Entry 4AX9 (X-ray diffraction, 1.90 A resolution); this record covers chains H and L of the 3 polymer chains in the assembly.

Chain H:
Protein: Prothrombin
From: Homo sapiens
Notes: EC 3.4.21.5; fragment: thrombin heavy chain, residues 364-620
UniProtKB: P00734 (THRB_HUMAN); the construct lacks a stretch of the UniProt sequence and is renumbered around it, so the offset changes along the chain: 16-36 = UniProt 364-384; 37-60 = UniProt 386-409; 61-77 = UniProt 419-435; 78-97 = UniProt 437-456; 7 more segments
Chain sequence (257 residues; numbered 16 to 245 plus 28 insertion-coded residues; 1 number in that range is skipped by the numbering (no residue carries it; nothing is unmodelled there); the number before each row is that of its first residue; a row labelled like 60A-60I holds insertion residues (60A, then the next letters in order)):
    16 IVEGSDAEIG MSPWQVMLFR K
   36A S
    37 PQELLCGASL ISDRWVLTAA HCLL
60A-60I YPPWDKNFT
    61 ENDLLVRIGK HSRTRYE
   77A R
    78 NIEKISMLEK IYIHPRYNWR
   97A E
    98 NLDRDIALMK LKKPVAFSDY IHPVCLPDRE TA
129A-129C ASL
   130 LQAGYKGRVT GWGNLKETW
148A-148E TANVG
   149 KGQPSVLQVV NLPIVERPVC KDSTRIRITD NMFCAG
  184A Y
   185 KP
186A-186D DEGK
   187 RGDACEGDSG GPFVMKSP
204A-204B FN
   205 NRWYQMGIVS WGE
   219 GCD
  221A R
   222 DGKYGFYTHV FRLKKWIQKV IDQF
Unresolved in the structure: 148A-148E, 149
Cystine bridges: Cys-42/Cys-58, Cys-168/Cys-182, Cys-191/Cys-220
Covalently attached groups: N-acetylglucosamine (NAG) linked to Asn-60G
Ion coordination: Na+ site 1: Lys-169, Thr-172, Phe-204A; Na+ site 2: Arg-221A, Lys-224
Ligand contacts: Ro-46-6240 (N5N; 2-[[(2S)-4-[[(3S)-1-carbamimidoylpiperidin-3-yl]methylamino]-2-(naphthalen-2-ylsulfonylamino)-4-oxidanylidene-butanoyl] -cyclopropyl-amino]ethanoic acid): His-57, Tyr-60A, Trp-60D, Glu-97A, Asn-98, Leu-99, Ile-174, Asp-189, Ala-190, Cys-191, Glu-192, Ser-195, Val-213, Ser-214, Trp-215, Gly-216, Glu-217, Gly-219, Cys-220, Gly-226
Swiss-Prot annotation at these positions:
  - region: Ala-183 to Val-200 (High affinity receptor-binding region which is also known as the TP508 peptide)
  - active site (Charge relay system): His-57, Asp-102, Ser-195
  - glycosylation: Asn-60G (N-linked (GlcNAc...) (complex) asparagine)

Chain L:
Protein: Prothrombin
From: Homo sapiens
Notes: EC 3.4.21.5; fragment: thrombin light chain, residues 334-361
UniProtKB: P00734 (THRB_HUMAN); residues 1-14 here correspond to UniProt positions 336-349 (UniProt number = residue number + 335)
Chain sequence (28 residues; numbered 1 to 15 plus 13 insertion-coded residues; the number before each row is that of its first residue; a row labelled like 1A-1B holds insertion residues (1A, then the next letters in order)):
 1A-1B AD
     1 CGLRPLFEKK SLED
14A-14K KTERELLESYI
    15 D

How chain H and chain L interact:
Residue-residue contacts - 59 pairs, chain H then chain L:
  Glu-23(H) / Phe-7(L)
  Glu-23(H) / Asp-14(L)
  Glu-23(H) / Lys-14A(L)  hydrogen bond (side chain-backbone)
  Ile-24(H) / Phe-7(L)
  Gly-25(H) / Arg-4(L)
  Gly-25(H) / Phe-7(L)
  Met-26(H) / Arg-4(L)  hydrogen bond (backbone-side chain)
  Met-26(H) / Phe-7(L)  hydrophobic
  Met-26(H) / Asp-14(L)
  Pro-28(H) / Arg-4(L)
  Trp-29(H) / Gly-2(L)
  Trp-29(H) / Arg-4(L)
  Ser-115(H) / Pro-5(L)
  Asp-116(H) / Pro-5(L)
  Asp-116(H) / Leu-6(L)
  His-119(H) / Asp-1B(L)  hydrogen bond (side chain-backbone)
  His-119(H) / Leu-3(L)  hydrogen bond (side chain-backbone)
  His-119(H) / Pro-5(L)
  His-119(H) / Lys-9(L)
  Pro-120(H) / Cys-1(L)
  Pro-120(H) / Gly-2(L)  hydrogen bond (backbone-backbone)
  Cys-122(H) / Cys-1(L)  disulfide
  Cys-122(H) / Gly-2(L)
  Gly-133(H) / Ser-14I(L)
  Tyr-134(H) / Ser-14I(L)
  Tyr-134(H) / Tyr-14J(L)  hydrophobic
  Tyr-134(H) / Ile-14K(L)
  Tyr-134(H) / Asp-15(L)  hydrogen bond (side chain-backbone)
  Lys-135(H) / Glu-14E(L)  salt bridge
  Lys-135(H) / Leu-14F(L)
  Lys-135(H) / Ser-14I(L)  hydrogen bond (backbone-side chain)
  Lys-135(H) / Tyr-14J(L)  hydrogen bond (backbone-side chain)
  Gly-136(H) / Leu-14F(L)
  Arg-137(H) / Arg-4(L)
  Arg-137(H) / Asp-14(L)  salt bridge
  Arg-137(H) / Thr-14B(L)  hydrogen bond
  Arg-137(H) / Glu-14C(L)
  Asn-159(H) / Thr-14B(L)  hydrogen bond
  Asn-159(H) / Glu-14E(L)  hydrogen bond
  Asn-159(H) / Leu-14F(L)
  Tyr-184A(H) / Glu-14E(L)  hydrogen bond
  Met-201(H) / Tyr-14J(L)
  Lys-202(H) / Glu-8(L)  salt bridge
  Lys-202(H) / Glu-14C(L)  salt bridge
  Lys-202(H) / Tyr-14J(L)  hydrogen bond (backbone-side chain)
  Pro-204(H) / Leu-14G(L)  hydrophobic
  Pro-204(H) / Tyr-14J(L)
  Asn-205(H) / Leu-3(L)
  Asn-205(H) / Glu-8(L)
  Arg-206(H) / Cys-1(L)  hydrogen bond (side chain-backbone)
  Arg-206(H) / Ala-1A(L)  hydrogen bond (side chain-backbone)
  Arg-206(H) / Asp-1B(L)
  Arg-206(H) / Gly-2(L)
  Arg-206(H) / Leu-3(L)
  Trp-207(H) / Gly-2(L)  hydrogen bond (backbone-backbone)
  Trp-207(H) / Arg-4(L)
  Trp-207(H) / Glu-8(L)  hydrogen bond
  Trp-207(H) / Asp-14(L)
  Trp-207(H) / Leu-14F(L)  hydrophobic
Other interface residues (no listed pair), chain H (27 interface residues in all): Tyr-117, Val-121, Leu-129C
Cross-chain cystine bridges: Cys-122(H)/Cys-1(L)

In short:
Chain H and chain L form an interface of 27 and 22 residues respectively; the contacts include 1 disulfide
bond, 17 hydrogen bonds and 4 salt bridges. Polar pairs include Lys-135(H)/Glu-14E(L), Arg-137(H)/Asp-14(L)
and Lys-202(H)/Glu-8(L). Chain H binds Ro-46-6240. Covalently linked N-acetylglucosamine: at Asn-60G(H).
Here chain H is Prothrombin and chain L is Prothrombin, both from Homo sapiens. Entry 4AX9 (Human thrombin
complexed with Napsagatran, RO0466240) was determined by X-ray diffraction together with 4AYV, 4AYY and 4AZ2
from the same study.
